5N0D - chain A; structure by X-ray diffraction, 1.70 A resolution.

[Chain A]
Molecule: Carbonic anhydrase 2
From: Homo sapiens
Notes: EC 4.2.1.1
UniProtKB: P00918 (CAH2_HUMAN); the author numbering skips numbers that UniProt does not, so the offset changes along the chain: 1-125 = UniProt 1-125; 127-261 = UniProt 126-260
Sequence (262 residues; each row starts with the number of its first residue; note: 1 number in that range is skipped by the numbering (no residue carries it; nothing is unmodelled there); numbers below 1 keep their minus sign (Met-1 is residue -1)):
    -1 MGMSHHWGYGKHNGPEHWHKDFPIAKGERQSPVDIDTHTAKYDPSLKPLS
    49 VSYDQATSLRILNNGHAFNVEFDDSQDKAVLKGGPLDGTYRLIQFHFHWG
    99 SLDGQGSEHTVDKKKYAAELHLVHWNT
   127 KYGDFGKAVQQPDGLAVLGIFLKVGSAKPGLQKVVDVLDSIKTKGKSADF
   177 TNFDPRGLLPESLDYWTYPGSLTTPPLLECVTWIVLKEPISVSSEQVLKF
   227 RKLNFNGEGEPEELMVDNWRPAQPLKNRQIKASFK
Disordered / not traced: -1, 261
Differences from the reference sequence: initiating methionine (-1); expression tag (0)
Ion coordination: Zn2+: His94, His96, His119 (together with 8F2)
Residues lining bound ligands: 8F2 ((R)-4-(6,7-dihydroxy-1-phenyl-3,4-tetrahydroisoquinoline-1H-2-carbonyl)benzenesulfonamide): His3, Trp5, His64, Gln92, His94, His96, Glu106, His119, Val121, Phe131, Val135, Val143, Ser197, Leu198, Thr199, Thr200, Pro201, Pro202, Leu204, Trp209
Swiss-Prot annotation at these positions:
  - active site: His64 (Proton donor/acceptor)
  - binding site (Zn(2+)): His94, His96, His119
  - binding site (substrate): Thr199, Thr200
  - site: Tyr7 (Fine-tunes the proton-transfer properties of H-64), Asn62 (Fine-tunes the proton-transfer properties of H-64), Asn67 (Fine-tunes the proton-transfer properties of H-64), Gln92 (Involved in the binding of some activators, including histamine and L-histidine)
  - modified residue: Ser2 (N-acetylserine), Ser166 (Phosphoserine), Ser173 (Phosphoserine)

[Summary]
Chain A binds compound 8F2. His94, His96 and His119 coordinate Zn2+. UniProt lists active-site residue His64,
3 Zn2+-binding residues and substrate-binding residues Thr199 and Thr200.
Chain A is Carbonic anhydrase 2 (Homo sapiens); the structure, Crystal structure of human carbonic anhydrase
II in complex with (R)-4-(6,7-dihydroxy-1-phenyl-3,4-tetrahydroisoquinoline-1H-2-carbonyl)benzenesulfonamide,
was determined by X-ray diffraction (same publication as 5N0E).
